5AV6 - chains E and J of the 10 polymer chains in the assembly; structure by X-ray diffraction, 2.20 A resolution.

# Chain E
Molecule: Histone H3.1
Source organism: Homo sapiens
Reference sequence: P68431 (H31_HUMAN); residues 0-135 here correspond to UniProt positions 1-136 (UniProt number = residue number + 1)
Sequence (139 residues; each row starts with the number of its first residue; numbers below 1 keep their minus sign (Gly-3 is residue -3)):
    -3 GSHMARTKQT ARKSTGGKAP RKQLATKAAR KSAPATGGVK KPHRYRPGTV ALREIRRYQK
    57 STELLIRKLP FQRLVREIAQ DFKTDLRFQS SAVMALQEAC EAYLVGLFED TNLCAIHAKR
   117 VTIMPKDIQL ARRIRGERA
Not modelled in the structure: -3 to 36
Sequence notes: expression tag (-3 to -1)
Metal / ion sites: Mn2+: Asp77 (shared with 1 residue of chain D)
Swiss-Prot annotation at these positions:
  - modified residue: Arg2 (Asymmetric dimethylarginine), Thr3 (Phosphothreonine), Lys4 (Allysine), Gln5 (5-glutamyl dopamine), Thr6 (Phosphothreonine), Arg8 (Citrulline), Lys9 (N6,N6,N6-trimethyllysine), Ser10 (ADP-ribosylserine), Thr11 (Phosphothreonine), Lys14 (N6-(2-hydroxyisobutyryl)lysine), Arg17 (Asymmetric dimethylarginine), Lys18 (N6-(2-hydroxyisobutyryl)lysine), Lys23 (N6-(2-hydroxyisobutyryl)lysine), Arg26 (Citrulline), Lys27 (N6,N6,N6-trimethyllysine), Ser28 (ADP-ribosylserine), Lys36 (N6,N6,N6-trimethyllysine), Lys37 (N6-methyllysine), Tyr41 (Phosphotyrosine), Lys56 (N6,N6,N6-trimethyllysine) and 8 more in UniProt
  - lipidation: Lys18 (N6-decanoyllysine)

# Chain J
Molecule: 147-nt DNA strand
Sequence (147 nucleotides; row label = number of the first residue in the row; numbers below 1 keep their minus sign (DA-73 is residue -73)):
   -73 ATCAATATCC ACCTGCAGAT ACTACCAAAA GTGTATTTGG AAACTGCTCC ATCAAAAGGC
   -13 ATGTTCAGCT GGATTCCAGC TGAACATGCC TTTTGATGGA GCAGTTTCCA AATACACTTT
    47 TGGTAGTATC TGCAGGTGGA TATTGAT
Metal / ion sites: Mn2+ site 1: DG-35, DG-34; Mn2+ site 2 near DG-3 (its only coordinating residue here); Mn2+ site 3 near DG5 (its only coordinating residue here); Mn2+ site 4 near DG27 (its only coordinating residue here); Mn2+ site 5 near DG48 (its only coordinating residue here); Mn2+ site 6 near DG61 (its only coordinating residue here)

# Interface between chain E and chain J
Residue-residue contacts (25; chain E residue first):
  Arg40(E) with DG71(J), sugar contact
  Tyr41(E) with DT70(J), phosphate contact; DG71(J), phosphate contact
  Arg42(E) with DC-5(J), salt bridge to the phosphate; DG71(J), hydrogen bond to the phosphate; DA72(J), salt bridge to the phosphate
  Pro43(E) with DG-6(J), phosphate contact
  Thr45(E) with DT70(J), phosphate contact; DG71(J), hydrogen bond to the phosphate
  Arg63(E) with DC-14(J), hydrogen bond to the phosphate; DA-13(J), salt bridge to the phosphate
  Arg72(E) with DA-23(J), salt bridge to the phosphate
  Arg83(E) with DC-24(J), base contact; DA-23(J), phosphate contact
  Phe84(E) with DC-24(J), sugar contact; DA-23(J), hydrogen bond to the phosphate
  Gln85(E) with DC-24(J), phosphate contact
  Ser86(E) with DC-24(J), hydrogen bond to the phosphate
  Arg116(E) with DG-3(J), phosphate contact; DG-2(J), phosphate contact
  Val117(E) with DT-4(J), phosphate contact; DG-3(J), hydrogen bond to the phosphate
  Thr118(E) with DT-4(J), hydrogen bond to the phosphate; DG-3(J), hydrogen bond to the phosphate
  Met120(E) with DG-2(J), phosphate contact
Other interface residues (no listed pair), chain E (17 interface residues in all): His39, Lys115

# Summary
17 residues of chain E face 12 of chain J across their interface; the contacts include 8 hydrogen bonds and 4
salt bridges. Among the polar pairs are Arg42(E)-DG71(J), Thr45(E)-DG71(J) and Arg63(E)-DC-14(J). The Mn2+
site 1 is built by DG-35(J) and DG-34(J).
Chain E is Histone H3.1 (Homo sapiens) and chain J is a 147-nt DNA strand; the structure, human nucleosome
core particle, was determined by X-ray diffraction together with 5AV5, 5AV8, 5AV9, 5AVB and 5AVC from the same
study.
